1Q5R - chains B and J of the 14 polymer chains in the assembly; structure by X-ray diffraction, 3.10 A resolution.

== Chain B ==
Protein: proteasome alpha-type subunit 1
From: Rhodococcus erythropolis
Notes: EC 3.4.25.1
Reference sequence: Q53080 (Q53080_RHOER); residues 8-259 here = UniProt positions 8-259
Sequence (259 residues; row label = number of the first residue in the row):
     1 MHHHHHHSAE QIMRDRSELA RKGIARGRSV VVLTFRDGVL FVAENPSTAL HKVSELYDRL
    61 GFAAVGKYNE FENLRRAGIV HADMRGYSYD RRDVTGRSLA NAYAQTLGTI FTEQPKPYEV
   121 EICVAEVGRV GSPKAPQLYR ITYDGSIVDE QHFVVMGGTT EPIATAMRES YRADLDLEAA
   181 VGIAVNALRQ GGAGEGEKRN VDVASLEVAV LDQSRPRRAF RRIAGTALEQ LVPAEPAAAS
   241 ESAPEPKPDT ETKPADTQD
Unresolved in the structure: 1-8, 193-200, 236-259
Differences from the reference sequence: initiating methionine (1); expression tag (2-7)

== Chain J ==
Protein: proteasome beta-type subunit 1
From: Rhodococcus erythropolis
Reference sequence: Q53079 (Q53079_RHOER); residues -65 to 228 here correspond to UniProt positions 1-294 (UniProt number = residue number + 66)
Sequence (294 residues; each row starts with the number of its first residue; note: 1 number in that range is skipped by the numbering (no residue carries it; nothing is unmodelled there); numbers below 1 keep their minus sign (Met-65 is residue -65)):
   -65 MTADRPALRT GDRDTRLSFG SNLSSFTDYL RGHAPELLPE NRIGHRSHST RGGDGMESGD
    -5 LAPHG
     1 TTIVALTYKG GVLLAGDRRA TQGNLIASRD VEAVYVTDEY SAAGIAGTAG IAIELVRLFA
    61 VELEHYEKIE GVPLTFDGKA NRLASMVRGN LGAAMQGLAV VPLLVGYDLD ADDESRAGRI
   121 VSYDVVGGRY EERAGYHAVG SGSLFAKSAL KKIYSPDSDE ETALRAAIES LYDAADDDSA
   181 TGGPDLTRGI YPTAVTITQA GAVHVSEETT SELARRIVAE RTEQGGSAR
Unresolved in the structure: -65 to -50, -23 to -7, 220-229
Differences from the reference sequence: engineered mutation Ala-63 (Lys98 in Q53079)

== Interface between chain B and chain J ==
Pairs across the interface - 33 pairs, chain B then chain J:
  His81(B) - Asn-44(J)
  Met84(B) - Leu-43(J)  hydrophobic
  Arg85(B) - Asn-44(J)  hydrogen bond (side chain-backbone)
  Arg85(B) - Leu-43(J)
  Arg85(B) - Ser-42(J)  hydrogen bond
  Arg85(B) - Tyr66(J)
  Arg85(B) - Glu70(J)  salt bridge
  Tyr87(B) - Asn81(J)
  Ser88(B) - Leu-43(J)
  Ser88(B) - Asn81(J)
  Ser88(B) - Arg82(J)
  Tyr89(B) - Leu-43(J)  hydrogen bond (side chain-backbone)
  Tyr89(B) - Ser-42(J)
  Tyr89(B) - Ser-41(J)
  Tyr89(B) - Tyr66(J)
  Tyr89(B) - Leu74(J)  hydrophobic
  Tyr89(B) - Gly78(J)
  Tyr89(B) - Asn81(J)
  Tyr89(B) - Arg82(J)
  Asp90(B) - Thr75(J)
  Asp90(B) - Asp77(J)
  Asp90(B) - Gly78(J)
  Arg92(B) - Thr75(J)
  Arg92(B) - Asp77(J)  salt bridge
  Arg92(B) - Asp110(J)
  Asp93(B) - Tyr66(J)
  Asp93(B) - Pro73(J)
  Asp93(B) - Leu74(J)
  Asp93(B) - Thr75(J)  hydrogen bond (side chain-backbone)
  Asp93(B) - Gly78(J)
  Arg97(B) - Glu70(J)  hydrogen bond (side chain-backbone)
  Ser98(B) - Glu70(J)  hydrogen bond
  Arg129(B) - Asp110(J)  salt bridge
Interface residues without a listed pair, chain B (13 interface residues in all): Thr95
Interface residues without a listed pair, chain J (15 interface residues in all): Asp108

== Summary ==
Chain B and chain J form an interface of 13 and 15 residues respectively; the contacts include 6 hydrogen
bonds and 3 salt bridges. Polar contacts include Arg85(B)-Glu70(J), Arg92(B)-Asp77(J) and Arg129(B)-Asp110(J).
Here chain B is proteasome alpha-type subunit 1 and chain J is proteasome beta-type subunit 1, both from
Rhodococcus erythropolis. Entry 1Q5R (The Rhodococcus 20S proteasome with unprocessed pro-peptides) was
determined by X-ray diffraction (same publication as 1Q5Q).
